9NXH - chain A; structure by X-ray diffraction, 1.75 A resolution.

== Chain A ==
Protein: Glycoside hydrolase family 43
Organism: Acetivibrio thermocellus DSM 1313
Reference sequence: A3DHB3 (A3DHB3_ACET2); residues 2-492 here correspond to UniProt positions 21-511 (UniProt number = residue number + 19)
Chain sequence (500 residues; numbered 1 to 500; the number before each row is that of its first residue):
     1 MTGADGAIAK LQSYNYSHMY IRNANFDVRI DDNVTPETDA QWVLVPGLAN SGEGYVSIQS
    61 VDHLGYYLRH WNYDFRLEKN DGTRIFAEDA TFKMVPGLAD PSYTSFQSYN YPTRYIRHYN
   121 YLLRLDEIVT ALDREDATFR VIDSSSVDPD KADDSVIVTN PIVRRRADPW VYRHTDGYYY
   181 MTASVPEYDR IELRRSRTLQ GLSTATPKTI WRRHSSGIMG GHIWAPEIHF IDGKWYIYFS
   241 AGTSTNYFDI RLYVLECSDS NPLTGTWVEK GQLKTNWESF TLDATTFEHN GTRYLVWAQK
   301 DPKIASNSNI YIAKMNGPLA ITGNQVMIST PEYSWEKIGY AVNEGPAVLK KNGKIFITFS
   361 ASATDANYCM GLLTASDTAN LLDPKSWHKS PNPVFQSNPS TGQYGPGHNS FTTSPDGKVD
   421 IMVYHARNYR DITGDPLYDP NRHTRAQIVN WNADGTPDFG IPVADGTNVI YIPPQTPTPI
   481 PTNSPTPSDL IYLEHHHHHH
Not modelled in the structure: 1-6, 475-500
Differences from the reference sequence: initiating methionine (1); expression tag (493-500)
Bound ions: Mg2+: Glu227, His408
Residues lining bound ligands:
  - alpha-L-arabinofuranose (AHR), molecule 1: Asn15, Tyr16, Arg117, His118, Tyr119, Asn120, Tyr121, Leu132, Asp136
  - alpha-L-arabinofuranose (AHR), molecule 2: Arg69, His70, Trp71, Asn72, Tyr73, Ile85, Asp89, Asn110, Tyr111
From the paper describing this entry:
  - catalytic residues: Asp168, Asp283, Glu344
  - binding site for alpha-L-arabinofuranose: His70, Tyr73, Asp89, His118, Asn120, Tyr121, Asp136
  - mutagenesis - D168A, D283A, E344A: abolished catalytic activity on pNPAra
  - mutagenesis - H408A: increased catalytic activity

== In short ==
Chain A binds alpha-L-arabinofuranose. The Mg2+ site is built by Glu227 and His408. From the paper: catalytic
residues Asp168, Asp283 and Glu344; D168A, D283A and E344A abolish catalytic activity on pNPAra.
Chain A is Glycoside hydrolase family 43 (Acetivibrio thermocellus DSM 1313); the structure, An
alpha-l-arabinofuranosidase (AtAbf43C) from Acetivibrio thermocellus DSM1313 bound to arabinofuranose, was
determined by X-ray diffraction, deposited together with 9NXG, 9NXI and 9NXJ.
